Entry 1W0N (X-ray diffraction, 0.80 A resolution); this record covers chain A.

Chain A:
Protein: Endo-1,4-beta-xylanase D
From: Paenibacillus polymyxa
Notes: EC 3.2.1.8; fragment: carbohydrate-binding module 36 domain from xylanase 43a, residues 505-635
Reference sequence: P45796 (XYND_PAEPO); residues 1-131 here correspond to UniProt positions 505-635 (UniProt number = residue number + 504)
Amino-acid sequence (131 residues; numbered 1 to 131; the number before each row is that of its first residue):
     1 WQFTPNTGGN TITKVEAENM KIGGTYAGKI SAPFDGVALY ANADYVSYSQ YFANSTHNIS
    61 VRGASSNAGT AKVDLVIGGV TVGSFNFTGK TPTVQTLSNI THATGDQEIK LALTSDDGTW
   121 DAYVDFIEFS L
Unresolved in the structure: 1-11
Curated features (UniProtKB/Swiss-Prot):
  - binding site (Ca(2+)): Glu16, Glu18, Asp35, Tyr40, Asp116, Trp120, Asp121, Asp125
Ion coordination: Ca2+: Glu16, Glu18, Asp35, Asp125; Mg2+: Tyr40, Asp121
From the paper describing this entry:
  - Ca2+ coordination: Glu16, Glu18, Asp35, Asp125
  - Mg2+ coordination: Tyr40, Asp121

Summary:
Glu16, Glu18, Asp35 and Asp125 form the Ca2+ site. Tyr40 and Asp121 coordinate Mg2+. Curated annotation
(UniProt) lists 8 Ca2+-binding residues. The paper reports Ca2+ coordination by Glu16, Glu18 and Asp35 among
others; Mg2+ coordination by Tyr40 and Asp121.
Chain A is Endo-1,4-beta-xylanase D (Paenibacillus polymyxa); the structure, Structure of uncomplexed
Carbohydrate Binding Domain CBM36, was determined by X-ray diffraction together with 1UX7 from the same study.
